5ZNY - chains B and D of the 4 polymer chains in the assembly; structure by X-ray diffraction, 2.74 A resolution.

== Chain B (and D) ==
Molecule: Maltose-binding periplasmic protein, Tumor necrosis factor receptor superfamily, member 25
From: Escherichia coli (strain K12)
Notes: chain D of this document is another copy of the same molecule, construct and numbering; everything in this record applies to it too
Reference sequence: chimeric construct of P0AEX9, B1AWN9: residues 2-367 from P0AEX9 (MALE_ECOLI) positions 27-392 (UniProt number = residue number + 25); residues 375-456 from B1AWN9 positions 328-409 (UniProt number = residue number - 47)
Sequence (464 residues; row label = number of the first residue in the row):
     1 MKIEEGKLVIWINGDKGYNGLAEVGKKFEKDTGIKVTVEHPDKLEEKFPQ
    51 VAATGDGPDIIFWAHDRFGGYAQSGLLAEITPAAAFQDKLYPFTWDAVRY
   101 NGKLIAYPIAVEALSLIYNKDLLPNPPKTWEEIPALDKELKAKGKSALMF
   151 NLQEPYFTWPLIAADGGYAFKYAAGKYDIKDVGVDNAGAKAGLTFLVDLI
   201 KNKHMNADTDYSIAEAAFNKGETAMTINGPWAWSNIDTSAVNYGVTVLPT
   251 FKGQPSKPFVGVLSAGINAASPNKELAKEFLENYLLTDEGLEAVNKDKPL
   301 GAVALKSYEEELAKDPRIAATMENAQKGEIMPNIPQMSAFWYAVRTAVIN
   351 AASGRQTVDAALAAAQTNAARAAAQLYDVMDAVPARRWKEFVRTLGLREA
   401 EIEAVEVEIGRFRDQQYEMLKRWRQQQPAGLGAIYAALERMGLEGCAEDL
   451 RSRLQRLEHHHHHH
Disordered / not traced: 1-2, 453-464 (chain D: 1, 455-464)
Differences from the reference sequence: expression tag (1, 457-464); engineered mutation Ala83 (Asp108 in P0AEX9), Ala84 (Lys109 in P0AEX9), Ala173 (Glu198 in P0AEX9), Ala174 (Asn199 in P0AEX9), Ala240 (Lys265 in P0AEX9), Ala360 (Glu385 in P0AEX9), Ala363 (Lys388 in P0AEX9), Ala364 (Asp389 in P0AEX9), Gly410 (Cys363 in B1AWN9); linker (368-374)

== How chain B and chain D interact ==
Residue-residue contacts (54):
  Tyr342(B) - Glu408(D)
  Ala343(B) - Glu408(D)
  Thr346(B) - Val407(D)
  Asn350(B) - Val407(D)
  Gln356(B) - Glu403(D)  hydrogen bond
  Gln356(B) - Val407(D)
  Ala360(B) - Glu403(D)
  Ala364(B) - Ala404(D)  hydrophobic
  Ala364(B) - Val407(D)  hydrophobic
  Thr367(B) - Ala404(D)
  Asn368(B) - Ala404(D)  hydrogen bond (side chain-backbone)
  Asn368(B) - Glu408(D)
  Asn368(B) - Arg422(D)  hydrogen bond
  Arg371(B) - Arg422(D)
  Arg371(B) - Gln425(D)  hydrogen bond
  Ala373(B) - Glu418(D)
  Ala374(B) - Glu408(D)
  Tyr377(B) - Asp414(D)
  Tyr377(B) - Tyr417(D)
  Tyr377(B) - Glu418(D)
  Asp381(B) - Arg411(D)  salt bridge
  Glu401(B) - Thr367(D)
  Glu401(B) - Arg371(D)  salt bridge
  Glu403(B) - Gln356(D)  hydrogen bond
  Glu403(B) - Ala360(D)
  Ala404(B) - Ala364(D)  hydrophobic
  Ala404(B) - Asn368(D)  hydrogen bond (backbone-side chain)
  Val407(B) - Thr346(D)
  Val407(B) - Gln356(D)
  Val407(B) - Ala364(D)  hydrophobic
  Glu408(B) - Tyr342(D)
  Glu408(B) - Ala343(D)
  Glu408(B) - Asn368(D)
  Glu408(B) - Ala374(D)
  Ile409(B) - Ala374(D)  hydrophobic
  Ile409(B) - Tyr377(D)  hydrophobic
  Arg411(B) - Asp381(D)  salt bridge
  Arg411(B) - Arg413(D)
  Arg413(B) - Arg411(D)
  Arg413(B) - Asp414(D)  salt bridge
  Asp414(B) - Tyr377(D)
  Asp414(B) - Arg413(D)  salt bridge
  Tyr417(B) - Tyr377(D)
  Tyr417(B) - Tyr417(D)  hydrophobic
  Tyr417(B) - Glu418(D)
  Tyr417(B) - Lys421(D)  hydrogen bond
  Glu418(B) - Ala373(D)
  Glu418(B) - Tyr377(D)  hydrogen bond
  Glu418(B) - Tyr417(D)  hydrogen bond
  Lys421(B) - Tyr417(D)  hydrogen bond
  Arg422(B) - Thr367(D)
  Arg422(B) - Asn368(D)  hydrogen bond
  Arg422(B) - Arg371(D)
  Gln425(B) - Arg371(D)  hydrogen bond
Interface residues without a listed pair, chain B (29 interface residues in all): Met380
Interface residues without a listed pair, chain D (29 interface residues in all): Ala339, Asn350, Met380, Ile409

== Overview ==
The chain B/chain D interface involves 29 residues from each chain; the contacts include 12 hydrogen bonds and
5 salt bridges. Polar contacts include Asp381(B)-Arg411(D), Glu401(B)-Arg371(D) and Arg413(B)-Asp414(D).
Chain B and chain D are both Maltose-binding periplasmic protein, Tumor necrosis factor receptor superfamily,
member 25 (Escherichia coli (strain K12)); the structure, Structure of mDR3_DD-C363G with MBP tag, was
determined by X-ray diffraction, deposited together with 5ZNZ, 5YGP, 5YGS and 5YEV.
